5C4O - chain A; structure by X-ray diffraction, 2.24 A resolution.

[Chain A]
Name: Nuclear receptor ROR-gamma
Source organism: Homo sapiens
Notes: fragment: Ligand-binding residues 267-507
UniProt: P51449 (RORG_HUMAN); residue numbers follow UniProt; this construct covers 267-507
Chain sequence (241 residues; row label = number of the first residue in the row):
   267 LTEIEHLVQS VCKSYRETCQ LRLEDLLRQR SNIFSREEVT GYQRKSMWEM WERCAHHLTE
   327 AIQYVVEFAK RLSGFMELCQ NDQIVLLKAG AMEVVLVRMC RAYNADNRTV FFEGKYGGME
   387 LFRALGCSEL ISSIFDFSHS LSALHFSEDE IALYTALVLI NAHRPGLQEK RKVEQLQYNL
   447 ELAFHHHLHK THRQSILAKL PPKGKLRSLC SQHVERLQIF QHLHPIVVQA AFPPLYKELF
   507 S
Differences from the reference sequence: conflict H455 (Cys in P51449)
Small-molecule neighbours: 4F1 (4-{1-[2-chloro-6-(trifluoromethyl)benzoyl]-1H-indazol-3-yl}benzoic acid): W317, A321, L324, T325, I328, Q329, L353, K354, A357, M358, V480, L483, Q484, Q487, I492, V494, Q495, A496, A497, F498, P499, L501, Y502, L505, F506
Curated features (UniProtKB/Swiss-Prot):
  - motif: L501 to F506 (AF-2)
  - mutagenesis: A327 (A327F: Completely abolishes transcriptional activity), F378 (F378Q: Completely abolishes transcriptional activity), I397 (I397N: Nearly abolishes transcriptional activity)
What the authors report for this chain:
  - binding site for 4F1: Q329, A497, F498

[Summary]
Ligands of chain A: compound 4F1. UniProt lists 3 mutagenesis sites. The paper reports a binding site for 4F1
at Q329, A497 and F498.
Chain A is Nuclear receptor ROR-gamma (Homo sapiens); the structure, Identification of a Novel Allosteric
Binding Site for RORgt Inhibitors, was determined by X-ray diffraction together with 4YPQ, 5C4S, 5C4T and 5C4U
from the same study.
